Entry 3PQJ (X-ray diffraction, 2.48 A resolution); this record covers chains A and B.

== Chain A (and B) ==
Name: Biofilm growth-associated repressor
Organism: Xylella fastidiosa
Notes: chain B of this document is another copy of the same molecule, construct and numbering; everything in this record applies to it too
UniProt: Q9PFB1 (BIGR_XYLFA); residues 13-114 here = UniProt positions 13-114
Amino-acid sequence (102 residues; row label = number of the first residue in the row):
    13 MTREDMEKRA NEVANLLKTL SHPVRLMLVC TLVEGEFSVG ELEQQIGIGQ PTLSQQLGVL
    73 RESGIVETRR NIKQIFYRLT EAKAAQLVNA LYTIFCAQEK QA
Unresolved in the structure: 111-114 (chain B: 61-66, 110-114)
Swiss-Prot annotation at these positions:
  - DNA-binding region: Val-51 to Glu-74 (H-T-H motif)
What the authors report for this chain:
  - mutagenesis - C42S, C108S: unchanged binding to target DNA
  - self-association interface (contacts with another copy of this molecule); pairs are residue here / residue on that copy: Met-13/Cys-108, Met-18/Tyr-104 (hydrophobic contact)
  - contacts within the chain: Leu-38/Cys-42 (backbone contact)
  - conformationally variable residues: Met-18

== Chain A / chain B interface ==
Pairs across the interface (70):
  Met-13(A) / Tyr-104(B)
  Met-13(A) / Cys-108(B)  hydrogen bond (backbone-side chain)
  Thr-14(A) / Tyr-104(B)
  Arg-15(A) / Met-39(B)
  Arg-15(A) / Cys-42(B)
  Arg-15(A) / Thr-43(B)
  Arg-15(A) / Glu-46(B)  salt bridge
  Arg-15(A) / Gln-57(B)
  Arg-15(A) / Tyr-104(B)
  Met-18(A) / Tyr-104(B)  hydrophobic
  Glu-19(A) / Met-39(B)
  Glu-19(A) / Gln-57(B)
  Glu-19(A) / Ile-58(B)
  Arg-21(A) / Phe-107(B)  hydrogen bond (side chain-backbone)
  Arg-21(A) / Cys-108(B)
  Ala-22(A) / Pro-35(B)
  Ala-22(A) / Leu-38(B)
  Ala-22(A) / Met-39(B)  hydrophobic
  Asn-23(A) / Pro-35(B)
  Glu-24(A) / Phe-107(B)
  Val-25(A) / Leu-38(B)  hydrophobic
  Val-25(A) / Leu-103(B)  hydrophobic
  Val-25(A) / Phe-107(B)  hydrophobic
  Ala-26(A) / Ser-33(B)
  Ala-26(A) / Pro-35(B)
  Leu-28(A) / Phe-107(B)  hydrophobic
  Leu-29(A) / Leu-29(B)  hydrophobic
  Leu-29(A) / Leu-32(B)
  Leu-29(A) / Leu-103(B)  hydrophobic
  Lys-30(A) / Ser-33(B)
  Leu-32(A) / Leu-29(B)
  Ser-33(A) / Ala-26(B)
  Ser-33(A) / Lys-30(B)
  Pro-35(A) / Asn-23(B)
  Pro-35(A) / Ala-26(B)
  Leu-38(A) / Ala-22(B)
  Leu-38(A) / Val-25(B)  hydrophobic
  Met-39(A) / Glu-19(B)
  Met-39(A) / Ala-22(B)  hydrophobic
  Cys-42(A) / Arg-15(B)
  Cys-42(A) / Met-18(B)  hydrophobic
  Thr-43(A) / Arg-15(B)
  Glu-46(A) / Arg-15(B)  salt bridge
  Gln-57(A) / Arg-15(B)  hydrogen bond
  Gln-57(A) / Glu-19(B)
  Ile-58(A) / Glu-19(B)
  Lys-95(A) / Ile-106(B)
  Lys-95(A) / Phe-107(B)
  Gln-98(A) / Ile-106(B)
  Leu-99(A) / Leu-99(B)  hydrophobic
  Leu-99(A) / Leu-103(B)  hydrophobic
  Leu-99(A) / Ile-106(B)
  Ala-102(A) / Ala-102(B)  hydrophobic
  Leu-103(A) / Val-25(B)  hydrophobic
  Leu-103(A) / Leu-99(B)  hydrophobic
  Tyr-104(A) / Met-13(B)
  Tyr-104(A) / Thr-14(B)
  Tyr-104(A) / Arg-15(B)
  Tyr-104(A) / Met-18(B)
  Ile-106(A) / Lys-95(B)
  Ile-106(A) / Gln-98(B)
  Ile-106(A) / Leu-99(B)
  Phe-107(A) / Arg-21(B)  hydrogen bond (backbone-side chain)
  Phe-107(A) / Glu-24(B)
  Phe-107(A) / Val-25(B)  hydrophobic
  Phe-107(A) / Leu-28(B)  hydrophobic
  Phe-107(A) / Lys-95(B)
  Cys-108(A) / Met-13(B)  hydrogen bond (side chain-backbone)
  Ala-109(A) / Asp-17(B)
  Ala-109(A) / Arg-21(B)
Interface residues without a listed pair, chain A (35 interface residues in all): His-34
Interface residues without a listed pair, chain B (37 interface residues in all): His-34, Thr-105, Ala-109

== Summary ==
The interface between chain A and chain B involves 35 residues on one side and 37 on the other; the contacts
include 5 hydrogen bonds and 2 salt bridges. Among the polar pairs are Arg-15(A)/Glu-46(B),
Met-13(A)/Cys-108(B) and Arg-21(A)/Phe-107(B). From the paper: C42S and C108S of chain A leave binding to
target DNA unchanged; conformational variability at Met-18(A).
Both chains are Biofilm growth-associated repressor (Xylella fastidiosa). Entry 3PQJ (Crystal Structure of the
transcriptional repressor BigR from Xylella fastidiosa) was determined by X-ray diffraction, deposited
together with 3PQK.
